1GVN - chains A and C of the 4 polymer chains in the assembly; structure by X-ray diffraction, 1.95 A resolution.

[Chain A (and C)]
Name: Epsilon
From: Streptococcus pyogenes
Notes: chain C of this document is another copy of the same molecule, construct and numbering; everything in this record applies to it too
UniProtKB: Q57231 (Q57231); residues 1-90 here = UniProt positions 1-90
Amino-acid sequence (90 residues; numbered 1 to 90; the number before each row is that of its first residue):
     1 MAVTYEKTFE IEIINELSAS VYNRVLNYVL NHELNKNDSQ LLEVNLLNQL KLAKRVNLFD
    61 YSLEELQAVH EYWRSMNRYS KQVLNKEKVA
Unresolved in the structure: 1-2 (chain C: 1, 88-90)

[Interface between chain A and chain C]
Residue-residue contacts (41; chain A residue first):
  Ser39(A) - Val56(C)
  Gln40(A) - Val56(C)
  Gln40(A) - Asn57(C)  hydrogen bond (side chain-backbone)
  Gln40(A) - Asp60(C)
  Gln40(A) - Tyr61(C)  hydrogen bond (backbone-side chain)
  Leu42(A) - Tyr61(C)
  Leu42(A) - Glu65(C)
  Leu42(A) - Ala68(C)  hydrophobic
  Leu42(A) - Val69(C)  hydrophobic
  Asn45(A) - Leu52(C)  hydrogen bond (side chain-backbone)
  Asn45(A) - Ala53(C)
  Asn45(A) - Val56(C)
  Asn48(A) - Leu52(C)
  Gln49(A) - Gln49(C)
  Gln49(A) - Leu52(C)
  Gln49(A) - Ala53(C)
  Gln49(A) - Tyr72(C)  hydrogen bond
  Leu52(A) - Asn45(C)  hydrogen bond (backbone-side chain)
  Leu52(A) - Asn48(C)
  Leu52(A) - Gln49(C)
  Ala53(A) - Asn45(C)
  Ala53(A) - Gln49(C)
  Val56(A) - Ser39(C)
  Val56(A) - Gln40(C)
  Val56(A) - Asn45(C)
  Asn57(A) - Gln40(C)  hydrogen bond (backbone-side chain)
  Asp60(A) - Gln40(C)  hydrogen bond
  Tyr61(A) - Gln40(C)  hydrogen bond (side chain-backbone)
  Tyr61(A) - Leu41(C)
  Tyr61(A) - Leu42(C)  hydrogen bond (side chain-backbone)
  Ala68(A) - Tyr79(C)  hydrogen bond (backbone-side chain)
  Val69(A) - Leu42(C)  hydrophobic
  Glu71(A) - Gln82(C)
  Tyr72(A) - Gln49(C)  hydrogen bond
  Tyr72(A) - Tyr79(C)
  Tyr79(A) - Ala68(C)
  Tyr79(A) - Tyr72(C)
  Gln82(A) - Ala68(C)
  Gln82(A) - Glu71(C)
  Val83(A) - Ala68(C)  hydrophobic
  Asn85(A) - Glu64(C)
Other interface residues (no listed pair), chain A (24 interface residues in all): Leu41, Glu65, Gln67, Met76
Other interface residues (no listed pair), chain C (24 interface residues in all): Gln67, Met76, Val83

[Overview]
The chain A/chain C interface involves 24 residues from each chain; the contacts include 11 hydrogen bonds.
Among the polar pairs are Gln40(A)-Asn57(C), Gln40(A)-Tyr61(C) and Asn45(A)-Leu52(C).
Chain A and chain C are both Epsilon (Streptococcus pyogenes); the structure, Crystal Structure of the Plasmid
Maintenance System epsilon/zeta: Meachnism of toxin inactivation and toxin function, was determined by X-ray
diffraction.
